4I6Q - chain A; structure by X-ray diffraction, 1.85 A resolution.

Chain A:
Protein: Tyrosine-protein kinase JAK3
Source organism: Homo sapiens
Notes: EC 2.7.10.2; fragment: residues 811-1124, protein kinase domain
UniProtKB: P52333 (JAK3_HUMAN); numbering as in UniProt (aligned over 811-1124)
Sequence (314 residues; each row starts with the number of its first residue):
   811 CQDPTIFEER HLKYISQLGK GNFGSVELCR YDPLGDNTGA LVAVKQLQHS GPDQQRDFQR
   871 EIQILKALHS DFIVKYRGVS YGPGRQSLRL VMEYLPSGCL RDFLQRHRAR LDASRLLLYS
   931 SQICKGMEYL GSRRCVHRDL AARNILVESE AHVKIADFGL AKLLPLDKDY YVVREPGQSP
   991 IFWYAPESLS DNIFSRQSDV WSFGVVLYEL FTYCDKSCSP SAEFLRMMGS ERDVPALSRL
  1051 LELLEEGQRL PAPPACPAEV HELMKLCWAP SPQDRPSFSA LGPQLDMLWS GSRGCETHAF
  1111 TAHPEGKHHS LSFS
Disordered / not traced: 811-814, 892-897, 1039-1043, 1103-1124
Construct notes: engineered mutation Ser1040 (Cys in P52333), Ser1048 (Cys in P52333)
Ligand contacts:
  - 1DT (N-[(1S)-1-cyclopropylethyl]-2-phenoxy-5H-pyrrolo[2,3-b]pyrazine-7-carboxamide): Leu828, Gly829, Lys830, Val836, Ala853, Val884, Met902, Glu903, Tyr904, Leu905, Gly908, Cys909, Arg953, Asn954, Leu956, Ala966, Asp967
  - 1-phenylurea (PHU): Phe992, Trp1011, Val1015, Pro1030, Phe1034, Met1037, Leu1050, Leu1054, Arg1059, Leu1060, Trp1078
UniProt features mapped onto this chain:
  - active site: Asp949 (Proton acceptor)
  - binding site (ATP): Leu828 to Val836, Lys855
  - modified residue (Phosphotyrosine): Tyr904, Tyr939, Tyr980, Tyr981
  - natural variant: Leu910 (L910S: In T(-)B(+)NK(-) SCID)
  - mutagenesis: Lys855 (K855A: More than 90% loss of STAT5a activation), Tyr904 (Y904F: About 40% loss of STAT5a activation), Tyr939 (Y939F: About 80% loss of STAT5a activation)

Overview:
Ligands of chain A: 1-phenylurea and compound 1DT. UniProt lists active-site residue Asp949, 10 ATP-binding
residues and 3 mutagenesis sites.
Chain A is Tyrosine-protein kinase JAK3 (Homo sapiens); the structure, JAK3 kinase domain in complex with
2-Phenoxy-5H-pyrrolo[2,3-b]pyrazine-7-carboxylic acid ((S)-1-cyclopropyl-ethyl)-amide, was determined by X-ray
diffraction together with 3ZEP from the same study.
